9C7M - chain A; structure by X-ray diffraction, 2.65 A resolution.

== Chain A ==
Molecule: Pentalenene synthase
Source organism: Streptomyces exfoliatus
Notes: EC 4.2.3.7
UniProt: Q55012 (PENA_STREX); residues 1-337 here = UniProt positions 1-337
Chain sequence (337 residues; row label = number of the first residue in the row):
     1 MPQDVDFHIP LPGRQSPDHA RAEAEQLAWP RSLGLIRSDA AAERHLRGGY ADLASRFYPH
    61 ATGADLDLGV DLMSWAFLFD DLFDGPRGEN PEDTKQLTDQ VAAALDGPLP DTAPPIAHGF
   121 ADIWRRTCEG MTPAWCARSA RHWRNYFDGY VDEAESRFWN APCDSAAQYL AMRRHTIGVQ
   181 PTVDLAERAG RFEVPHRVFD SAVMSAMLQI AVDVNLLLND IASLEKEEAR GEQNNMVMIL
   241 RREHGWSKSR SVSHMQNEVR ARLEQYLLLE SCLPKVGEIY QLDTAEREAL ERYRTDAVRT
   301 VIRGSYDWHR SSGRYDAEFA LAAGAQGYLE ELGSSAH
Disordered / not traced: 1-5, 316-327, 336-337
Differences from the reference sequence: engineered mutation Ala76 (Phe in Q55012)
Metal / ion sites: Mg2+ site 1: Asp80 (together with FDF); Mg2+ site 2: Asn219, Ser223, Glu227 (together with FDF)
Residues lining bound ligands: FDF ((2E,6E)-12-fluoro-11-(fluoromethyl)-3,7-dimethyldodeca-2,6,10-trien-1-yl trihydrogen diphosphate): Phe57, Met73, Ala76, Phe77, Asp80, Tyr146, Tyr150, Arg173, Thr176, Ile177, Gly178, Val179, Thr182, Asn215, Asn219, Ser223, Glu227, Ser305, His309, Arg314, Tyr315
Curated features (UniProtKB/Swiss-Prot):
  - motif: Asp80 to Asp84 (DDXXD motif)
  - binding site (Mg(2+)): Asp80, Asp84, Asn219, Ser223, Glu227
  - mutagenesis: Phe77 (F77A: Loss of activity; F77Y: 20-fold decrease in activity and catalytic efficiency), Asp80 (D80E: 150-fold decrease in activity. 20-fold increase in Km for FPP), Asp81 (D81E: 50-fold decrease in activity. 9-fold increase in Km for FPP), Asp84 (D84E: 2.5-fold increase in activity. 7-fold increase in Km for FPP), Asn219 (N219A: Loss of activity; N219D: 60-fold decrease in activity. 55-fold increase in Km for FPP; N219L: Loss of activity), Trp308 to His309 (12-fold decrease in activity. 25-fold decrease in catalytic efficiency), Trp308 (W308F: 4-fold decrease in activity. 2-fold decrease in catalytic efficiency), His309 (H309A: 3-fold decrease in activity; H309C: 4-fold decrease in activity; H309F: 17-fold decrease in activity. 5-fold increase in Km for FPP; H309S: 3-fold decrease in activity)
What the authors report for this chain:
  - mutagenesis - F76A (38-fold): decreased catalytic activity

== In short ==
Bound to chain A: compound FDF. The Mg2+ site 2 is built by Asn219, Ser223 and Glu227. From UniProt: 5
Mg2+-binding residues and 7 mutagenesis sites. The paper reports that F76A reduces catalytic activity.
Chain A is Pentalenene synthase (Streptomyces exfoliatus); the structure, Crystal structure of pentalenene
synthase variant F76A complexed with 12,13-difluorofarnesyl diphosphate, was determined by X-ray diffraction,
deposited together with 9C7I, 9C7J, 9C7K and 9C7L.
